Entry 4CEU (X-ray diffraction, 1.58 A resolution); this record covers chains A and C of the 3 polymer chains in the assembly.

Chain A:
Molecule: Urease subunit gamma
From: Sporosarcina pasteurii
Notes: EC 3.5.1.5
UniProtKB: P41022 (URE3_BACPA); numbering as in UniProt (aligned over 1-100)
Chain sequence (100 residues; row label = number of the first residue in the row):
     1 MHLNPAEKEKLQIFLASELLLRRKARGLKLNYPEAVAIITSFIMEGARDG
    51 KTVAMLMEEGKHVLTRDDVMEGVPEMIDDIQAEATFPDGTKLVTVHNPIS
Modified residues: Met-1 (n-carboxymethionine; CXM)

Chain C:
Molecule: Urease subunit alpha
From: Sporosarcina pasteurii
Notes: EC 3.5.1.5
UniProtKB: P41020 (URE1_BACPA); the construct has insertions or renumbered stretches relative to UniProt, so the offset changes along the chain: 1-28 = UniProt 1-28; 30-570 = UniProt 29-569
Chain sequence (570 residues; numbered 1 to 570; the number before each row is that of its first residue):
     1 MKINRQQYAESYGPTVGDEVRLADTDLWIEVEKDYTTYGDEVNFGGGKVL
    51 REGMGENGTYTRTENVLDLLLTNALILDYTGIYKADIGVKDGYIVGIGKG
   101 GNPDIMDGVTPNMIVGTATEVIAAEGKIVTAGGIDTHVHFINPDQVDVAL
   151 ANGITTLFGGGTGPAEGSKATTVTPGPWNIEKMLKSTEGLPINVGILGKG
   201 HGSSIAPIMEQIDAGAAGLKIHEDWGATPASIDRSLTVADEADVQVAIHS
   251 DTLNEAGFLEDTLRAINGRVIHSFHVEGAGGGHAPDIMAMAGHPNVLPSS
   301 TNPTRPFTVNTIDEHLDMLMVCHHLKQNIPEDVAFADSRIRPETIAAEDI
   351 LHDLGIISMMSTDALAMGRAGEMVLRTWQTADKMKKQRGPLAEEKNGSDN
   401 FRLKRYVSKYTINPAIAQGIAHEVGSIEEGKFADLVLWEPKFFGVKADRV
   451 IKGGIIAYAQIGDPSASIPTPQPVMGRRMYGTVGDLIHDTNITFMSKSSI
   501 QQGVPAKLGLKRRIGTVKNCRNIGKKDMKWNDVTTDIDINPETYEVKVDG
   551 EVLTCEPVKELPMAQRYFLF
Sequence notes: conflict Glu-19 (Arg in P41020), Trp-28 (Gly in P41020), Thr-36 (Tyr35 in P41020), Thr-37 (Tyr36 in P41020), Tyr-38 (Leu37 in P41020), Leu-263 (Val262 in P41020), Ile-420 (Met419 in P41020); insertion (29)
Modified residues: Lys-220 (lysine nz-carboxylic acid; KCX)
Metal / ion sites: Ni2+ site 1: His-137, His-139, Lys-220, Asp-363 (together with hydroxide ion); Ni2+ site 2: Lys-220, His-249, His-275 (together with hydroxide ion)
Residues lining bound ligands: hydroxide ion (OH): His-137, His-139, Lys-220, His-249, His-275, Gly-280, Asp-363
Swiss-Prot annotation at these positions:
  - active site: His-324 (Proton donor)

How chain A and chain C interact:
Contacting residue pairs (40):
  Ala-6(A) with Ser-465(C)
  Glu-9(A) with Pro-464(C); Pro-473(C); Arg-477(C), salt bridge
  Lys-10(A) with Asp-463(C), salt bridge; Ser-465(C)
  Ile-13(A) with Gln-472(C); Pro-473(C)
  Leu-19(A) with Phe-570(C), hydrophobic
  Arg-23(A) with Leu-569(C), hydrogen bond (side chain-backbone); Phe-570(C)
  Asn-31(A) with Gln-565(C), hydrogen bond (side chain-backbone); Arg-566(C); Phe-568(C), hydrogen bond (side chain-backbone)
  Tyr-32(A) with Phe-442(C), hydrophobic; Arg-566(C), hydrogen bond (backbone-backbone)
  Pro-33(A) with Arg-566(C); Tyr-567(C); Phe-568(C); Leu-569(C)
  Glu-34(A) with Leu-569(C)
  Val-36(A) with Gln-472(C)
  Thr-40(A) with Gln-472(C)
  Met-70(A) with Gln-565(C); Arg-566(C)
  Glu-71(A) with Arg-566(C), hydrogen bond (backbone-side chain)
  Val-73(A) with Arg-566(C)
  Met-76(A) with Lys-441(C), hydrogen bond (backbone-side chain); Arg-566(C); Tyr-567(C), hydrophobic
  Asp-78(A) with Lys-441(C), salt bridge
  Gln-81(A) with Ile-468(C); Thr-470(C), hydrogen bond; Pro-471(C); Gln-472(C), hydrogen bond (backbone-backbone)
  Glu-83(A) with Ala-466(C); Ser-467(C), hydrogen bond
  Leu-92(A) with Ser-467(C); Ile-468(C), hydrophobic; Pro-471(C), hydrophobic
Interface residues without a listed pair, chain A (23 interface residues in all): Ala-16, Met-44, Ala-82
Interface residues without a listed pair, chain C (20 interface residues in all): Met-475

Summary:
23 residues of chain A face 20 of chain C across their interface; the contacts include 9 hydrogen bonds and 3
salt bridges. Polar pairs include Glu-9(A)/Arg-477(C), Lys-10(A)/Asp-463(C) and Asp-78(A)/Lys-441(C). Bound to
chain C: hydroxide ion.
Chain A is Urease subunit gamma and chain C is Urease subunit alpha, both from Sporosarcina pasteurii; the
structure, 1.58 A resolution native Sporosarcina pasteurii urease, was determined by X-ray diffraction
together with 4CEX from the same study.
